1NB3 - chains A and P of the 3 polymer chains in the assembly; structure by X-ray diffraction, 2.80 A resolution.

[Chain A]
Name: Cathepsin H
Organism: Sus scrofa
Notes: EC 3.4.22.16
UniProtKB: O46427 (CATH_PIG); aligned to UniProt positions 116-334 over residues 1-212 (the alignment contains insertions or deletions, so no single offset holds)
Sequence (220 residues; numbered 1 to 212 plus 15 insertion-coded residues; 7 numbers in that range are skipped by the numbering (no residue carries them; nothing is unmodelled there); the number before each row is that of its first residue; a row labelled like 58A-58B holds insertion residues (58A, then the next letters in order)):
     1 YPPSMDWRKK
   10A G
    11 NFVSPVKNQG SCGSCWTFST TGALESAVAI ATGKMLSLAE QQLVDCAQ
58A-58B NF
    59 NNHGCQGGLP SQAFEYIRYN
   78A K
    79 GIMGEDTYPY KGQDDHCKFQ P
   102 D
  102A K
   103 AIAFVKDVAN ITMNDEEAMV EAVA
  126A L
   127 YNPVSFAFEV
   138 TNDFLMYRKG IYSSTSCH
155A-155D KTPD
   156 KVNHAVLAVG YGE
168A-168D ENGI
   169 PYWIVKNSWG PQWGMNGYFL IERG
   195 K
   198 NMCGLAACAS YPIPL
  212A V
Disulfides: Cys22-Cys63, Cys56-Cys95, Cys154-Cys200
Glycans and other covalent adducts: glycan linked to Asn112
Swiss-Prot annotation at these positions:
  - active site: Cys25, His159, Asn175
  - glycosylation: Asn112 (N-linked (GlcNAc...) asparagine)

[Chain P]
Name: Cathepsin H mini chain
Organism: Sus scrofa
Notes: EC 3.4.22.16
UniProtKB: O46427 (CATH_PIG); residues 76-83 here correspond to UniProt positions 98-105 (UniProt number = residue number + 22)
Sequence (8 residues; numbered 76 to 83; the number before each row is that of its first residue):
    76 EPQNCSAT
Swiss-Prot annotation at these positions:
  - glycosylation: Asn79 (N-linked (GlcNAc...) asparagine)

[How chain A and chain P interact]
Pairs across the interface (11):
  Asn59(A) - Ala82(P)
  Gly66(A) - Ser81(P)  hydrogen bond (backbone-side chain)
  Leu67(A) - Gln78(P)
  Leu67(A) - Ser81(P)  hydrogen bond (backbone-side chain)
  Ser69(A) - Gln78(P)  hydrogen bond
  Gln70(A) - Ser81(P)  hydrogen bond (side chain-backbone)
  Val157(A) - Cys80(P)  hydrophobic
  Cys205(A) - Gln78(P)
  Cys205(A) - Cys80(P)  disulfide
  Ala206(A) - Gln78(P)  hydrogen bond (backbone-side chain)
  Ser207(A) - Gln78(P)  hydrogen bond
Other interface residues (no listed pair), chain A (13 interface residues in all): Asn112, Ile113, Ala133, Pro155C
Other interface residues (no listed pair), chain P (6 interface residues in all): Glu76, Asn79
Inter-chain disulfides: Cys205(A)-Cys80(P)

[In short]
The interface between chain A and chain P involves 13 residues on one side and 6 on the other; the contacts
include 1 disulfide bond and 6 hydrogen bonds. Polar pairs include Gly66(A)-Ser81(P), Leu67(A)-Ser81(P) and
Ser69(A)-Gln78(P).
Chain A is Cathepsin H and chain P is Cathepsin H mini chain, both from Sus scrofa; the structure, Crystal
structure of stefin A in complex with cathepsin H: N-terminal residues of inhibitors can adapt ..., was
determined by X-ray diffraction (same publication as 1NB5).
